Entry 9FO5 (electron microscopy, 2.69 A resolution); this record covers chains B and D of the 4 polymer chains in the assembly.

Chain B:
Name: Capsid protein VP2
From: Human coxsackievirus A9 (strain Griggs)
Reference sequence: P21404 (POLG_CXA9); residues 1-261 here correspond to UniProt positions 70-330 (UniProt number = residue number + 69)
Chain sequence (261 residues; row label = number of the first residue in the row):
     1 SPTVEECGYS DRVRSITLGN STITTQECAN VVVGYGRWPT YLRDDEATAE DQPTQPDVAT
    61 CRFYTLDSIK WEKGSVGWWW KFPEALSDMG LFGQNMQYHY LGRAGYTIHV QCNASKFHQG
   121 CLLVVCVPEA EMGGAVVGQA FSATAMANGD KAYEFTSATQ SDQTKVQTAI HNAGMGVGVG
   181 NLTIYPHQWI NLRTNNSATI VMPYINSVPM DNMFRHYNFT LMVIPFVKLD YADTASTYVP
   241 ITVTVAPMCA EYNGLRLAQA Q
Unresolved in the structure: 1-9, 260-261
Sequence notes: variant Val110 (Leu179 in P21404)

Chain D:
Name: Capsid protein VP4
From: Human coxsackievirus A9 (strain Griggs)
Reference sequence: P21404 (POLG_CXA9); numbering as in UniProt (aligned over 2-69)
Chain sequence (68 residues; numbered 2 to 69; the number before each row is that of its first residue):
     2 GAQVSTQKTG AHETSLSAAG NSIIHYTNIN YYKDAASNSA NRQDFTQDPS KFTEPVKDVM
    62 IKSLPALN
Unresolved in the structure: 11, 15-24, 69

Interface between chain B and chain D:
Residue-residue contacts - 13 pairs, chain B then chain D:
  Arg12(B) - Leu68(D)
  Arg14(B) - Lys58(D)
  Arg14(B) - Asp59(D)  salt bridge
  Asn30(B) - Val57(D)
  Asn30(B) - Asp59(D)  hydrogen bond (side chain-backbone)
  Val31(B) - Val57(D)
  Val31(B) - Lys58(D)  hydrogen bond (backbone-backbone)
  Val32(B) - Pro56(D)
  Val33(B) - Pro56(D)  hydrogen bond (backbone-backbone)
  Val33(B) - Lys58(D)
  Gly34(B) - Pro56(D)
  Tyr35(B) - Lys52(D)
  Tyr35(B) - Phe53(D)  hydrophobic
Interface residues without a listed pair, chain B (10 interface residues in all): Asp11, Trp38
Interface residues without a listed pair, chain D (9 interface residues in all): Met61, Ala67

Summary:
The interface between chain B and chain D involves 10 residues on one side and 9 on the other; the contacts
include 3 hydrogen bonds and 1 salt bridge. Among the polar pairs are Arg14(B)-Asp59(D), Asn30(B)-Asp59(D) and
Val31(B)-Lys58(D).
Chain B is Capsid protein VP2 and chain D is Capsid protein VP4, both from Human coxsackievirus A9 (strain
Griggs); the structure, Coxsackievirus A9 bound with compound 19 (CL313), was determined by electron
microscopy together with 8S7J, 9EXI, 9FA9, 9FCZ, 9FGN, 9FO2 and 9FP5 from the same study.
